PDB entry 9BI4 | electron microscopy, 3.20 A resolution | chains D and E of the 6 polymer chains in the assembly

[Chain D]
Molecule: DNA repair protein RAD50
From: Saccharomyces cerevisiae
Notes: EC 3.6.-.-
UniProtKB: P12753 (RAD50_YEAST); residue numbers follow UniProt; this construct covers 1-1312
Sequence (1312 residues; each row starts with the number of its first residue):
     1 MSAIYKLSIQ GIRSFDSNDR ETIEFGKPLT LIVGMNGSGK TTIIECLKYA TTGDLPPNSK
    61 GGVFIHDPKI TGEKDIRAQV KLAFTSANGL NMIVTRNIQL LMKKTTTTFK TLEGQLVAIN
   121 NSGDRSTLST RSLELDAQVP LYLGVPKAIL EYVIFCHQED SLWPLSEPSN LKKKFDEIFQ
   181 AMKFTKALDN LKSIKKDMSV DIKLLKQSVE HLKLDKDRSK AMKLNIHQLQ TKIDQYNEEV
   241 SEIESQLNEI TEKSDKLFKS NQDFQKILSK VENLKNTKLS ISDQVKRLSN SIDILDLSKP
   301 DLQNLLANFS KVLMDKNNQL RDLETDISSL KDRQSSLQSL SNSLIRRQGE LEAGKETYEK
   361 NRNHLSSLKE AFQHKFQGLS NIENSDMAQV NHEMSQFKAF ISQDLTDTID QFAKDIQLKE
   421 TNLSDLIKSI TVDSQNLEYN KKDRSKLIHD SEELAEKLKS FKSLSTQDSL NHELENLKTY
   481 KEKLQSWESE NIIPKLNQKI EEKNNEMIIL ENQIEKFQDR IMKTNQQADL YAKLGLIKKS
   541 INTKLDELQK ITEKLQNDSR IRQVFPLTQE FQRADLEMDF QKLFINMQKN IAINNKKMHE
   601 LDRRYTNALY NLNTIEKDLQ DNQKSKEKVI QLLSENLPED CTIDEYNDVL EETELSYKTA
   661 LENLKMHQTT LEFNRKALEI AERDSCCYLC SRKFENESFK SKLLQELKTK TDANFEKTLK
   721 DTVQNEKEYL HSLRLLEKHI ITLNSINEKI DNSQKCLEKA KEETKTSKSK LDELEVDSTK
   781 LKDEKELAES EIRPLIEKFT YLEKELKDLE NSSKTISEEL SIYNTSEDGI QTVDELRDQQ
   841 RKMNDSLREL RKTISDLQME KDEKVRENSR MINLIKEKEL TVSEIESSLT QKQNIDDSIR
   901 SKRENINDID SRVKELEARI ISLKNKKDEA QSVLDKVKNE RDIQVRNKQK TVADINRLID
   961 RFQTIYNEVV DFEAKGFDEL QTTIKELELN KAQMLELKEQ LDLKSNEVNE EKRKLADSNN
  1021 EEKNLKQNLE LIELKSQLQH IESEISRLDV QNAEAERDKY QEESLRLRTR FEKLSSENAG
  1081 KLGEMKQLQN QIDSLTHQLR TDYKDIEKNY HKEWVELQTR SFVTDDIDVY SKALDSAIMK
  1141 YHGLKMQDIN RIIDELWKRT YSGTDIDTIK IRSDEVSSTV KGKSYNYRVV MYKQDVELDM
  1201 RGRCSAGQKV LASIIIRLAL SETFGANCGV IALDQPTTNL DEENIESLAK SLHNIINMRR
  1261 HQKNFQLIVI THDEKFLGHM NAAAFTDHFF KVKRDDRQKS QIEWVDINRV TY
Not modelled in the structure: 240-1088, 1177-1179, 1312
Differences from the reference sequence: engineered mutation Gln1235 (Glu in P12753)
Bound ions: Mg2+: Thr41, Gln158 (together with ATP)
Ligand contacts:
  - ATP (adenosine-5'-triphosphate): Asp1165, Met1191, Lys1193, Arg1203, Cys1204, Ser1205, Ala1206, Gly1207, Gln1208, Asn1239
  - ATP: Arg13, Ser14, Met35, Asn36, Gly37, Ser38, Gly39, Lys40, Thr41, Thr42, Val63, Ile65, His66, Asp67, Gln158, Asp1234, His1272, Arg1294
UniProt features mapped onto this chain:
  - binding site (ATP): Arg13, Asn36, Gly37, Gly39, Lys40, Thr41, Thr42, Ile65, Asp67, Gln158
  - binding site (Mg(2+)): Thr41, Gln158
  - binding site (Zn(2+)): Cys687, Cys690
  - modified residue: Ser469 (Phosphoserine), Thr568 (Phosphothreonine)
  - mutagenesis: Lys60 (K60E: Does not affect dimerization but shows decreased DNA-binding), Ser685 to Tyr688 (In rad50-48; destabilization of the hook interface without affecting the ability to promote homologous recombination), Arg1201 (R1201E: Abolished ability to mediate DNA repair), Ser1205 (S1205R: Abolished ability to mediate DNA repair. Abolished ability to promote maintenance of telomeres)
From the paper describing this entry:
  - mutagenesis - R13A, N36A, E159A, K195A, D1126A, D1126E, D1126N, E1155A/D1167A/E1243A, W1157A, W1157Y, R1201A, K1209A: decreased growth in response to CPT
  - binding site for ATP: Arg13, Asn36, Lys40, Gln158, His1272
  - self-association interface (contacts with another copy of this molecule); pairs are residue here / residue on that copy: Glu159-Lys1209, Asp1241-Asn36
  - mutagenesis - R13A, N36A, K192A/K195A/K196A: unchanged binding to Double-strand break repair protein MRE11
  - mutagenesis - W1157A, W1157Y: decreased expression
  - mutagenesis - W1157A: abolished binding to Double-strand break repair protein MRE11
  - mutagenesis - K103A/K104A/R1201A, T111A/R1201A, K192A/R1201A, K195A/R1201A, W1157Y: decreased binding to Double-strand break repair protein MRE11
  - binding site for one strand of dsDNA (chain E): Asn58, Lys60, Phe109, Thr111, Ser169, Arg1201
  - mutagenesis - K60A, R131A, K173A/K174A, K192A/K195A/K196A, K1181A/K1183A, R1201A: unchanged binding to dsDNA
  - mutagenesis - K60A/R1201A, R131A/R1201A, E1235Q: decreased catalytic activity on ATP
  - mutagenesis - K192A/K195A/K196A: decreased growth
  - catalytic residues: Gln158, Asp1234, His1272 (by similarity / conservation)

[Chain E]
Molecule: one strand of dsDNA
Sequence (83 nucleotides; numbered 12 to 94; the number before each row is that of its first residue):
    12 AAAAAAAAAA AAAAAAAAAA AAAAAAAAAA AAAAAAAAAA AAAAAAAAAA AAAAAAAAAA
    72 AAAAAAAAAA AAAAAAAAAA AAA
Not modelled in the structure: 34-94

[Chain D / chain E interface]
Residue-residue contacts (6; chain D residue first):
  Pro57(D) - DA21(E)  phosphate contact
  Asn58(D) - DA21(E)  hydrogen bond to the phosphate
  Lys60(D) - DA20(E)  hydrogen bond to the base
  Lys60(D) - DA21(E)  sugar contact
  Lys1181(D) - DA27(E)  phosphate contact
  Lys1181(D) - DA28(E)  phosphate contact
Other interface residues (no listed pair), chain D (6 interface residues in all): Pro56, Ser59
Other interface residues (no listed pair), chain E (5 interface residues in all): DA22

[Overview]
6 residues of chain D face 5 of chain E across their interface; the contacts include 2 hydrogen bonds. Polar
pairs include Lys60(D)-DA20(E) and Asn58(D)-DA21(E). The paper reports catalytic residues Gln158(D),
Asp1234(D) and His1272(D); R13A, N36A and E159A of chain D, among others, reduce growth in response to CPT; 24
substitutions were tested in all.
Chain D is DNA repair protein RAD50 (Saccharomyces cerevisiae) and chain E is one strand of dsDNA; the
structure, cryo EM structure of dsDNA bound Mre11-Rad50 complex, was determined by electron microscopy.
